PDB entry 4QXK | X-ray diffraction, 2.20 A resolution | chain A

Chain A:
Molecule: cGMP-dependent protein kinase 1
Source organism: Homo sapiens
Notes: EC 2.7.11.12
UniProt: Q13976 (KGP1_HUMAN); residues 219-369 here correspond to UniProt positions 204-354 (UniProt number = residue number - 15)
Chain sequence (153 residues; row label = number of the first residue in the row):
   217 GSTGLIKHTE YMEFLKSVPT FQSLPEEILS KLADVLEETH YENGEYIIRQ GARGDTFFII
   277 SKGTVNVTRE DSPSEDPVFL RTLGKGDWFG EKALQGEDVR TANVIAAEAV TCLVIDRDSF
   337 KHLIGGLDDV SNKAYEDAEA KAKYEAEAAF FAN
Not modelled in the structure: 217-222, 290-291, 352-369
Differences from the reference sequence: expression tag (217-218)
Bound ions: Na+: Lys-308, Gln-311, Glu-313
Small-molecule neighbours: cyclic guanosine monophosphate (PCG): Ile-264, Val-283, Arg-285, Leu-296, Arg-297, Leu-299, Phe-305, Gly-306, Glu-307, Lys-308, Ala-309, Val-315, Arg-316, Thr-317, Ala-318, Val-320, Tyr-351
Curated features (UniProtKB/Swiss-Prot):
  - binding site (3',5'-cyclic GMP): Arg-297, Gly-306 to Ala-309, Arg-316, Thr-317, Tyr-351
  - binding site (3',5'-cyclic AMP): Gly-306 to Ala-309, Arg-316, Thr-317, Tyr-351
Reported in the primary citation:
  - binding site for cyclic guanosine monophosphate: Val-283, Leu-296, Arg-297, Gly-306 to Thr-317, Tyr-351
  - contacts within the chain: Glu-307/Tyr-351 (hydrogen bond)
  - specificity-determining residues: Arg-297, Thr-317
  - conformationally variable residues: Arg-297

Summary:
Ligands of chain A: cyclic guanosine monophosphate. The Na+ site is built by Lys-308, Gln-311 and Glu-313.
From UniProt: 8 residues binding 3',5'-cyclic GMP and 7 residues binding 3',5'-cyclic AMP. The paper reports a
binding site for cyclic guanosine monophosphate at Val-283, Leu-296 and Arg-297 among others; specificity
determinants Arg-297 and Thr-317.
Chain A is cGMP-dependent protein kinase 1 (Homo sapiens); the structure, Joint X-ray/neutron structure of
PKGIbeta in complex with cGMP, was determined by X-ray diffraction, deposited together with 4QX5.
